8K0K - chains D and E of the 10 polymer chains in the assembly; structure by X-ray diffraction, 3.00 A resolution.

Chain D (and E):
Protein: Csy3
Organism: Vibrio phage ICP1_2011_A
Notes: chain E of this document is another copy of the same molecule, construct and numbering; everything in this record applies to it too
Reference sequence: M1Q7R8 (M1Q7R8_9CAUD); residues 1-306 here = UniProt positions 1-306
Amino-acid sequence (306 residues; row label = number of the first residue in the row):
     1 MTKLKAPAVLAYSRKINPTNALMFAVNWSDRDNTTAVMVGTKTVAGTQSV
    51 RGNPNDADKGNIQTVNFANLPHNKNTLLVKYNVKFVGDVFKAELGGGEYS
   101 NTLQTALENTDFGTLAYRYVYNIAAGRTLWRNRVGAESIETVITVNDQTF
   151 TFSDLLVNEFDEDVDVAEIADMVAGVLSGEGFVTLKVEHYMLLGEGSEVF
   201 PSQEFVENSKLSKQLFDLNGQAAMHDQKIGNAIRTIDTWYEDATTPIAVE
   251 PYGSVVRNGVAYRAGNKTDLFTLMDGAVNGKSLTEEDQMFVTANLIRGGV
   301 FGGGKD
Disordered / not traced: 1, 304-306 (chain E: 305-306)

How chain D and chain E interact:
Contacting residue pairs (53):
  T41(D) with E204(E)
  K42(D) with E204(E); D226(E), salt bridge; Q227(E), hydrogen bond
  T43(D) with E204(E), hydrogen bond (backbone-side chain); F205(E), hydrogen bond (side chain-backbone); H225(E); Q227(E), hydrogen bond (backbone-side chain)
  V44(D) with Q227(E)
  T47(D) with E250(E), hydrogen bond; S254(E); V256(E); R297(E)
  S49(D) with P251(E); F271(E)
  V50(D) with Y252(E), hydrogen bond (backbone-side chain); F271(E)
  R51(D) with Y99(E); Y252(E), hydrogen bond (backbone-side chain); F271(E); M274(E); D275(E), salt bridge; F301(E), hydrogen bond (side chain-backbone); G302(E); G303(E)
  G52(D) with Y252(E)
  N53(D) with Y252(E)
  P54(D) with Y252(E), hydrophobic
  A57(D) with Y252(E), hydrophobic; S254(E), hydrogen bond (backbone-side chain); A261(E)
  D58(D) with V256(E); G259(E)
  K59(D) with V256(E)
  G60(D) with V256(E)
  F67(D) with N20(E)
  N69(D) with N20(E)
  H72(D) with T19(E); N20(E), hydrogen bond (side chain-backbone); L22(E)
  R131(D) with R14(E)
  G135(D) with K84(E), hydrogen bond (backbone-side chain); F182(E)
  A136(D) with F182(E)
  E137(D) with F182(E)
  L193(D) with K84(E), hydrogen bond (backbone-side chain)
  E195(D) with T19(E); N82(E); K186(E), salt bridge
  G196(D) with T19(E)
  E198(D) with R14(E), salt bridge
  R257(D) with L94(E)
  N258(D) with L94(E)
Interface residues without a listed pair, chain D (33 interface residues in all): A45, Q48, I62, V134, S197
Interface residues without a listed pair, chain E (41 interface residues in all): A6, V9, S13, N17, V86, Q203, F216, L218, V260, A264, V300, G304

Summary:
The interface between chain D and chain E involves 33 residues on one side and 41 on the other; the contacts
include 12 hydrogen bonds and 4 salt bridges. Polar contacts include K42(D)-D226(E), R51(D)-D275(E) and
E195(D)-K186(E).
Chain D and chain E are both Csy3 (Vibrio phage ICP1_2011_A); the structure, Crystal structure of Csy complex,
was determined by X-ray diffraction (same publication as 8K28, 8K0H and 8K0J).
